PDB entry 6CV2 | electron microscopy, 2.86 A resolution | chains A and B of the 4 polymer chains in the assembly

# Chain A
Protein: viral protein 1
From: Enterovirus D68
UniProt: A0A0X7Z9B1 (A0A0X7Z9B1_9ENTO); residues 1-297 here correspond to UniProt positions 565-861 (UniProt number = residue number + 564)
Amino-acid sequence (297 residues; each row starts with the number of its first residue):
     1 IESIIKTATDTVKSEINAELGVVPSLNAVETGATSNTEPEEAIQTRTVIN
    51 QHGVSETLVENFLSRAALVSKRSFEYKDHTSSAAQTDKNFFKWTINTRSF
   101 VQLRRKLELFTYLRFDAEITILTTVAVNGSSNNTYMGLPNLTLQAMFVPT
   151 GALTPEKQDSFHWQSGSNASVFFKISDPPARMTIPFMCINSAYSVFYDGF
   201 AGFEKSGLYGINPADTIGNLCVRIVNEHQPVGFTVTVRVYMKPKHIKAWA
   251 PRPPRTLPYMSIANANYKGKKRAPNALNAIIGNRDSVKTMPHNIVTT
Disordered / not traced: 130-133, 292-297

# Chain B
Protein: viral protein 3
From: Enterovirus D68
UniProt: E9RIT6 (E9RIT6_9ENTO); residues 1-247 here = UniProt positions 1-247
Amino-acid sequence (247 residues; row label = number of the first residue in the row):
     1 GVPTYLLPGSGQFLTTDDHSSAPVLPCFNPTPEMHIPGQVRNMLEVVQVE
    51 SMMEINNTESAVGMERLKVDISALTDVDQLLFNIPLDIQLDGPLRNTLVG
   101 NISRYYTHWSGSLEMTFMFCGSFMATGKLILCYTPPGGSCPTTRETAMLG
   151 THIVWDFGLQSSVTLIIPWISGSHYRMFNNDAKSTNANVGYVTCFMQTNL
   201 IVPSESSDTCSLIGFIAAKDDFSLRLMRDSPDIGQIDHLHAAEAAYQ

# Chain A / chain B interface
Pairs across the interface (198; chain A residue first):
  Glu2(A) - Arg41(B)  salt bridge
  Ala8(A) - Asp220(B)
  Ala8(A) - Asp221(B)
  Thr9(A) - Asp220(B)  hydrogen bond
  Thr9(A) - Asp221(B)  hydrogen bond (side chain-backbone)
  Ser25(A) - Ile153(B)
  Ser25(A) - Ser162(B)
  Ser25(A) - Val163(B)
  Ser25(A) - Thr164(B)  hydrogen bond (backbone-backbone)
  Leu26(A) - Gln160(B)
  Leu26(A) - Ser162(B)
  Leu26(A) - Val163(B)  hydrophobic
  Asn27(A) - Gln160(B)
  Asn27(A) - Ser161(B)
  Asn27(A) - Ser162(B)  hydrogen bond (backbone-backbone)
  Asn27(A) - Thr164(B)  hydrogen bond
  Val29(A) - Glu50(B)
  Val29(A) - Thr116(B)
  Val29(A) - Met118(B)  hydrophobic
  Val29(A) - Ser162(B)
  Val29(A) - Phe215(B)  hydrophobic
  Glu30(A) - Met118(B)
  Glu30(A) - Ser161(B)  hydrogen bond
  Ala33(A) - Glu50(B)
  Thr34(A) - Gln48(B)
  Thr34(A) - Val49(B)
  Thr34(A) - Glu50(B)  hydrogen bond (side chain-backbone)
  Thr34(A) - Glu114(B)
  Ser35(A) - Glu50(B)  hydrogen bond (backbone-side chain)
  Ser35(A) - Glu114(B)
  Ser35(A) - Thr116(B)
  Ser35(A) - Thr164(B)  hydrogen bond
  Ser35(A) - Lys219(B)
  Thr37(A) - Thr164(B)  hydrogen bond
  Thr37(A) - Ile166(B)
  Thr37(A) - Lys219(B)  hydrogen bond (backbone-side chain)
  Glu38(A) - Ile166(B)
  Pro39(A) - Ile166(B)  hydrophobic
  Ala42(A) - Ile166(B)  hydrophobic
  Ile43(A) - Thr151(B)
  Ile43(A) - Pro168(B)  hydrophobic
  Asn50(A) - Asp221(B)
  His52(A) - Ser110(B)  hydrogen bond
  His52(A) - His174(B)  hydrogen bond
  His52(A) - Tyr175(B)
  Gly53(A) - Ser223(B)  hydrogen bond (backbone-side chain)
  Val54(A) - Asn42(B)  hydrogen bond (backbone-side chain)
  Val54(A) - Leu44(B)  hydrophobic
  Glu56(A) - Tyr106(B)  hydrogen bond (backbone-side chain)
  Glu56(A) - Arg225(B)
  Glu56(A) - Leu226(B)  hydrogen bond (side chain-backbone)
  Glu56(A) - Met227(B)  hydrogen bond (side chain-backbone)
  Thr57(A) - Asn42(B)  hydrogen bond
  Thr57(A) - Met43(B)  hydrogen bond (backbone-backbone)
  Thr57(A) - Leu44(B)
  Thr57(A) - Tyr106(B)
  Thr57(A) - Leu224(B)
  Leu58(A) - Arg41(B)
  Leu58(A) - Asn42(B)
  Val59(A) - Val40(B)
  Val59(A) - Arg41(B)  hydrogen bond (backbone-backbone)
  Val59(A) - Asn42(B)
  Val59(A) - Met43(B)  hydrophobic
  Phe62(A) - Met43(B)  hydrophobic
  Phe62(A) - Tyr105(B)  hydrophobic
  Phe62(A) - Tyr106(B)
  Phe62(A) - Met227(B)
  Arg65(A) - Thr15(B)
  Arg65(A) - Thr16(B)
  Arg65(A) - Met227(B)
  Ala66(A) - Phe13(B)  hydrophobic
  Ala66(A) - Thr15(B)  hydrogen bond (backbone-backbone)
  Ser70(A) - Tyr246(B)  hydrogen bond
  Lys71(A) - Tyr246(B)  hydrogen bond (backbone-side chain)
  Arg72(A) - Glu243(B)  salt bridge
  Arg72(A) - Tyr246(B)
  Gln85(A) - Gln247(B)
  Lys92(A) - Ala245(B)
  Lys92(A) - Tyr246(B)
  Lys92(A) - Gln247(B)  hydrogen bond (side chain-backbone)
  Trp93(A) - Ala245(B)
  Trp93(A) - Tyr246(B)
  Thr94(A) - Ala245(B)  hydrogen bond (backbone-backbone)
  Arg98(A) - Leu239(B)
  Ser99(A) - Gln235(B)
  Ser99(A) - Leu239(B)
  Phe100(A) - Gln235(B)
  Val101(A) - Ile233(B)
  Val101(A) - Gln235(B)
  Val101(A) - Leu239(B)  hydrophobic
  Gln102(A) - Asp229(B)
  Gln102(A) - Ile233(B)
  Arg105(A) - Asn101(B)
  Arg105(A) - Tyr105(B)  hydrogen bond
  Arg105(A) - Ser230(B)  hydrogen bond
  Arg105(A) - Asp232(B)  salt bridge
  Arg105(A) - Ile233(B)
  Lys106(A) - Tyr105(B)
  Lys106(A) - Met227(B)
  Leu109(A) - Ile102(B)  hydrophobic
  Phe110(A) - Val40(B)  hydrophobic
  Phe110(A) - Met43(B)  hydrophobic
  Tyr112(A) - Ile36(B)  hydrophobic
  Arg114(A) - Thr31(B)  hydrogen bond (side chain-backbone)
  Arg114(A) - Glu33(B)  salt bridge
  Glu118(A) - His19(B)
  Glu118(A) - Ser21(B)
  Thr120(A) - Phe13(B)
  Ala169(A) - Val24(B)
  Pro178(A) - Gly11(B)
  Arg181(A) - Phe13(B)
  Arg181(A) - Asp17(B)  salt bridge
  Arg181(A) - Ser21(B)
  Met182(A) - Ser21(B)  hydrogen bond (backbone-side chain)
  Met182(A) - Ala22(B)
  Thr183(A) - Ser21(B)  hydrogen bond
  Thr183(A) - Ala22(B)  hydrogen bond (backbone-backbone)
  Thr183(A) - Pro23(B)
  Thr183(A) - Val24(B)  hydrogen bond (backbone-backbone)
  Ile184(A) - Val24(B)  hydrophobic
  Pro185(A) - Leu25(B)  hydrophobic
  Pro185(A) - Phe28(B)  hydrophobic
  Phe186(A) - Phe28(B)
  Phe186(A) - Pro30(B)
  Cys188(A) - Thr31(B)  hydrogen bond (backbone-side chain)
  Ile189(A) - Thr31(B)
  Asn190(A) - Thr31(B)  hydrogen bond (backbone-side chain)
  Ser191(A) - Thr31(B)
  Ser191(A) - Pro32(B)  hydrogen bond (side chain-backbone)
  Ser191(A) - Met34(B)
  Ala192(A) - Ile36(B)  hydrophobic
  Tyr240(A) - Phe13(B)  hydrophobic
  Lys242(A) - Asp17(B)  hydrogen bond (side chain-backbone)
  Lys244(A) - His19(B)
  Lys244(A) - Ser21(B)
  Lys247(A) - Glu33(B)
  Lys247(A) - Gln39(B)
  Ala248(A) - Gln39(B)
  Ala248(A) - Val40(B)  hydrogen bond (backbone-backbone)
  Trp249(A) - Ile36(B)  hydrogen bond (side chain-backbone)
  Trp249(A) - Pro37(B)
  Trp249(A) - Gly38(B)
  Trp249(A) - Gln39(B)
  Ala250(A) - Gly38(B)  hydrogen bond (backbone-backbone)
  Pro251(A) - Val40(B)
  Pro251(A) - Val46(B)  hydrophobic
  Pro254(A) - Asn101(B)
  Thr256(A) - Asn96(B)
  Tyr259(A) - Ile233(B)  hydrophobic
  Tyr259(A) - Leu239(B)
  Met260(A) - Leu239(B)
  Met260(A) - His240(B)  hydrogen bond (backbone-backbone)
  Ser261(A) - His240(B)  hydrogen bond (side chain-backbone)
  Ile262(A) - Leu239(B)  hydrophobic
  Ile262(A) - His240(B)  hydrogen bond (backbone-backbone)
  Ile262(A) - Ala241(B)
  Ile262(A) - Ala242(B)  hydrophobic
  Pro274(A) - Asp91(B)
  Asn275(A) - Arg95(B)
  Asn275(A) - Asp232(B)
  Asn278(A) - Val62(B)
  Asn278(A) - Gly63(B)  hydrogen bond (backbone-backbone)
  Asn278(A) - Arg66(B)
  Ala279(A) - Arg66(B)
  Ile280(A) - Glu54(B)
  Ile280(A) - Arg95(B)  hydrogen bond (backbone-side chain)
  Ile280(A) - Asn96(B)
  Ile281(A) - Glu54(B)  hydrogen bond (backbone-side chain)
  Ile281(A) - Asn57(B)
  Ile281(A) - Arg66(B)  hydrogen bond (backbone-side chain)
  Ile281(A) - Asp91(B)
  Ile281(A) - Gly92(B)
  Ile281(A) - Asn96(B)
  Gly282(A) - Asn57(B)
  Gly282(A) - Asp91(B)  hydrogen bond (backbone-side chain)
  Asn283(A) - Asn57(B)
  Asn283(A) - Thr58(B)
  Asn283(A) - Glu59(B)
  Asn283(A) - Arg66(B)  hydrogen bond
  Arg284(A) - Ile55(B)  hydrogen bond (side chain-backbone)
  Arg284(A) - Asn57(B)  hydrogen bond
  Arg284(A) - Thr58(B)
  Arg284(A) - Asn83(B)  hydrogen bond (side chain-backbone)
  Arg284(A) - Pro85(B)
  Ser286(A) - Thr58(B)
  Val287(A) - Ile55(B)
  Val287(A) - Asn56(B)
  Val287(A) - Leu81(B)
  Val287(A) - Phe82(B)
  Val287(A) - Asn83(B)  hydrogen bond (backbone-backbone)
  Lys288(A) - Leu80(B)  hydrogen bond (side chain-backbone)
  Lys288(A) - Leu81(B)
  Lys288(A) - Asn83(B)
  Thr289(A) - Asn83(B)  hydrogen bond (backbone-side chain)
  Met290(A) - Asn83(B)
  Met290(A) - Ile84(B)
  Met290(A) - Cys140(B)  hydrophobic
  Met290(A) - Tyr191(B)  hydrophobic
Interface residues without a listed pair, chain A (100 interface residues in all): Thr11, Ala28, Asn36, Asn61, Phe91, Asn96, Arg104, Pro179, Met187, Arg255, Asp285, Pro291
Interface residues without a listed pair, chain B (101 interface residues in all): Leu14, Ala61, Pro93, Ser112, Trp155, Lys183, Ala217, Phe222, Gly234

# In short
Chain A and chain B form an interface of 100 and 101 residues respectively; the contacts include 55 hydrogen
bonds and 5 salt bridges. Polar contacts include Glu2(A)-Arg41(B), Arg72(A)-Glu243(B) and Arg105(A)-Asp232(B).
Here chain A is viral protein 1 and chain B is viral protein 3, both from Enterovirus D68. Entry 6CV2 (CryoEM
structure of human enterovirus D68 full virion) was determined by electron microscopy (same publication as
6CV1, 6CV3, 6CV4, 6CV5 and 6CVB).
